Entry 7WFE (electron microscopy, 3.25 A resolution); this record covers chains BC and BD of the 16 polymer chains in the assembly.

== Chain BC ==
Name: Photosystem I iron-sulfur center
From: Arabidopsis thaliana
Notes: EC 1.97.1.12
Reference sequence: P62090 (PSAC_ARATH); residues 1-81 here = UniProt positions 1-81
Sequence (81 residues; numbered 1 to 81; the number before each row is that of its first residue):
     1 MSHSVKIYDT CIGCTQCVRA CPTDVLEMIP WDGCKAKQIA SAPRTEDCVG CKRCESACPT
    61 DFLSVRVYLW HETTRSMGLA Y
Unresolved in the structure: 1
Bound ions: 4Fe-4S cluster Fe site 1: Cys-14, Cys-17, Cys-58; 4Fe-4S cluster Fe site 2: Cys-21, Cys-48, Cys-51, Cys-54
Ligand contacts:
  - 4Fe-4S cluster (SF4), molecule 1: Val-5, Cys-21, Pro-22, Thr-23, Val-25, Leu-26, Cys-48, Val-49, Gly-50, Cys-51, Lys-52, Arg-53, Cys-54, Val-67
  - 4Fe-4S cluster (SF4), molecule 2: Ile-7, Cys-11, Ile-12, Gly-13, Cys-14, Thr-15, Gln-16, Cys-17, Met-28, Ala-40, Cys-54, Ala-57, Cys-58, Pro-59, Thr-60, Ser-64, Val-65
Swiss-Prot annotation at these positions:
  - binding site ([4Fe-4S] cluster): Cys-11, Cys-14, Cys-17, Cys-21, Cys-48, Cys-51, Cys-54, Cys-58

== Chain BD ==
Name: Photosystem I reaction center subunit II-2, chloroplastic
From: Arabidopsis thaliana
Reference sequence: Q9SA56 (PSAD2_ARATH); numbering as in UniProt (aligned over 1-204)
Sequence (204 residues; each row starts with the number of its first residue):
     1 MATQAAGIFS PAITTTTSAV KKLHLFSSSH RPKSLSFTKT AIRAEKTESS SAAPAVKEAP
    61 VGFTPPQLDP NTPSPIFAGS TGGLLRKAQV EEFYVITWNS PKEQIFEMPT GGAAIMREGP
   121 NLLKLARKEQ CLALGTRLRS KYKITYQFYR VFPNGEVQYL HPKDGVYPEK ANPGREGVGL
   181 NMRSIGKNVS PIEVKFTGKQ SYDL
Unresolved in the structure: 1-61
Swiss-Prot annotation at these positions:
  - region: Arg-137 to Thr-145 (Ferredoxin and ferredoxin-oxidoreductase binding)
  - modified residue: Thr-47 (Phosphothreonine)

== How chain BC and chain BD interact ==
Pairs across the interface (75):
  Ser-4(BC) with Tyr-202(BD)
  Val-5(BC) with Gly-179(BD)
  Lys-6(BC) with Gly-179(BD); Asn-181(BD); Asp-203(BD), salt bridge
  Ile-7(BC) with Gly-179(BD), hydrogen bond (backbone-backbone); Leu-180(BD); Asn-181(BD), hydrogen bond (backbone-backbone)
  Tyr-8(BC) with Asn-181(BD); Arg-183(BD); Ser-184(BD); Ile-185(BD), hydrophobic; Asn-188(BD), hydrogen bond; Tyr-202(BD)
  Asp-9(BC) with Asn-181(BD); Met-182(BD); Arg-183(BD), hydrogen bond (side chain-backbone); Ser-184(BD), hydrogen bond (side chain-backbone)
  Thr-15(BC) with Glu-169(BD)
  Val-18(BC) with Pro-168(BD)
  Arg-19(BC) with Glu-169(BD)
  Pro-22(BC) with Glu-129(BD); Leu-132(BD)
  Thr-23(BC) with Lys-128(BD), hydrogen bond (backbone-side chain); Glu-129(BD); Leu-132(BD)
  Asp-24(BC) with Lys-128(BD); Leu-132(BD); Leu-160(BD); His-161(BD), salt bridge; Pro-168(BD)
  Leu-26(BC) with Pro-168(BD)
  Glu-27(BC) with Pro-168(BD); Arg-175(BD), salt bridge
  Met-28(BC) with Pro-168(BD); Glu-169(BD); Ala-171(BD); Arg-175(BD), hydrogen bond (backbone-side chain)
  Ile-29(BC) with Ala-171(BD); Arg-175(BD); Gly-177(BD)
  Pro-30(BC) with Ala-171(BD); Pro-173(BD), hydrophobic
  Trp-31(BC) with Met-182(BD), hydrophobic
  Gln-38(BC) with Ala-171(BD)
  Ile-39(BC) with Leu-180(BD), hydrophobic
  Ala-40(BC) with Leu-180(BD)
  Ser-41(BC) with Gly-177(BD); Val-178(BD)
  Ala-42(BC) with Val-178(BD), hydrogen bond (backbone-backbone)
  Pro-43(BC) with Val-178(BD), hydrophobic
  Arg-44(BC) with Lys-128(BD); Leu-160(BD); Lys-163(BD)
  Asp-47(BC) with Tyr-94(BD), hydrogen bond; Lys-128(BD), salt bridge; Arg-150(BD), salt bridge; Leu-160(BD)
  Arg-53(BC) with Glu-129(BD), salt bridge
  Phe-62(BC) with Ile-185(BD), hydrophobic
  Arg-66(BC) with Ile-185(BD)
  Tyr-68(BC) with Tyr-202(BD), hydrophobic
  Trp-70(BC) with Gln-200(BD); Tyr-202(BD)
  Thr-74(BC) with Lys-87(BD); Glu-91(BD)
  Arg-75(BC) with Glu-92(BD), salt bridge; Tyr-94(BD); Arg-150(BD)
  Gly-78(BC) with Arg-127(BD)
  Leu-79(BC) with Lys-87(BD), hydrogen bond (backbone-side chain)
  Ala-80(BC) with Leu-85(BD); Lys-87(BD); Ala-126(BD), hydrophobic
  Tyr-81(BC) with Lys-87(BD)
Other interface residues (no listed pair), chain BC (41 interface residues in all): Thr-10, Cys-21, Val-49, Leu-63
Other interface residues (no listed pair), chain BD (36 interface residues in all): Phe-152, Lys-170, Asn-172, Glu-176

== Overview ==
41 residues of chain BC and 36 residues of chain BD are in contact, with 10 hydrogen bonds and 7 salt bridges.
Polar pairs include Lys-6(BC)/Asp-203(BD), Asp-24(BC)/His-161(BD) and Glu-27(BC)/Arg-175(BD). Ligands of chain
BC: 4Fe-4S cluster.
Chain BC is Photosystem I iron-sulfur center and chain BD is Photosystem I reaction center subunit II-2,
chloroplastic, both from Arabidopsis thaliana; the structure, Right PSI in the cyclic electron transfer
supercomplex NDH-PSI from Arabidopsis, was determined by electron microscopy (same publication as 7WFD and
7WFG).
